Entry 8FPS (electron microscopy, 2.38 A resolution); this record covers chains A and H of the 8 polymer chains in the assembly.

# Chain A
Protein: Glutamate receptor 2
From: Rattus norvegicus
Notes: fragment: DYKDDDDK near the C-terminal is a FLAG epitope tag used for purification
UniProt: P19491 (GRIA2_RAT), isoform P19491-2; the construct has insertions or renumbered stretches relative to UniProt, so the offset changes along the chain: -20 to 847 = UniProt 1-868; 854-868 = UniProt 869-883
Chain sequence (889 residues; each row starts with the number of its first residue; numbers below 1 keep their minus sign (Met-20 is residue -20)):
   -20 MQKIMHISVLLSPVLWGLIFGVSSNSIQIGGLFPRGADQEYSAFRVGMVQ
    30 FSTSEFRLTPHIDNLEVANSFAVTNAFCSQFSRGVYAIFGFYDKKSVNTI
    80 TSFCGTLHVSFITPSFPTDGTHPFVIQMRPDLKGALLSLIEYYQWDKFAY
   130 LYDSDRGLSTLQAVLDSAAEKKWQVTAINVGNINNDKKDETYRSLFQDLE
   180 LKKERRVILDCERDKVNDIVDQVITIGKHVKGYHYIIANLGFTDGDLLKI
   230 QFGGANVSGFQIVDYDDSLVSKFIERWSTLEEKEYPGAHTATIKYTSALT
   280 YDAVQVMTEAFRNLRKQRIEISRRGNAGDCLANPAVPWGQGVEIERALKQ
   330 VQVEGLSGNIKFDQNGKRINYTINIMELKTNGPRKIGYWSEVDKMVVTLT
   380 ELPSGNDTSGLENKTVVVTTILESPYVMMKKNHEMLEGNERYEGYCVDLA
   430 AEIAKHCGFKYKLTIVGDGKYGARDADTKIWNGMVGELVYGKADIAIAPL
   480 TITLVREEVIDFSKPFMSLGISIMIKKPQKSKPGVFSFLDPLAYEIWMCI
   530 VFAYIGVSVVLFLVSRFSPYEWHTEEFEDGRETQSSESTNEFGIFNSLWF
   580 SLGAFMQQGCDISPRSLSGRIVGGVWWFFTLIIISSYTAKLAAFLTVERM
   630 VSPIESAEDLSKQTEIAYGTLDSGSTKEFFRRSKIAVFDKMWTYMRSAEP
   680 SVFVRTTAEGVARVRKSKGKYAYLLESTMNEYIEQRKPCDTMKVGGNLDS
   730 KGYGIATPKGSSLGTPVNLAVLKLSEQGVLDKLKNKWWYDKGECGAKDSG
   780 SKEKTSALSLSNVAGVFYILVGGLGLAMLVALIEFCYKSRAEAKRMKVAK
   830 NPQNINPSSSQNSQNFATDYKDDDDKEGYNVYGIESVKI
Unresolved in the structure: -20 to 510, 553-565, 627-783, 827-868
Sequence notes: engineered mutation Lys619 (Asn640 in P19491); insertion (848-853); conflict Asp854 (Tyr869 in P19491)
UniProt features mapped onto this chain:
  - region: Ala846, Thr847, Lys855 to Gly862 (Required for interaction with IQSEC1)
  - binding site (L-glutamate): Pro478, Thr480, Arg485, Ser654, Thr655, Glu705
  - site: Arg453 (Interaction with the cone snail toxin Con-ikot-ikot), Ile633 (Crucial to convey clamshell closure to channel opening), Arg660 (Interaction with the cone snail toxin Con-ikot-ikot), Lys752 (Interaction with the cone snail toxin Con-ikot-ikot)
  - modified residue: Ser662 (Phosphoserine), Ser696 (Phosphoserine), Ser839 (Phosphoserine), Ser842 (Phosphoserine), Tyr861 (Phosphotyrosine), Ser865 (Phosphoserine)
  - lipidation (S-palmitoyl cysteine): Cys589, Cys815
  - glycosylation (N-linked (GlcNAc...) asparagine): Asn235, Asn349, Asn385, Asn392

# Chain H
Protein: Voltage-dependent calcium channel gamma-2 subunit
From: Mus musculus
UniProt: O88602 (CCG2_MOUSE); numbering as in UniProt (aligned over 1-323)
Chain sequence (336 residues; each row starts with the number of its first residue):
     1 MGLFDRGVQMLLTTVGAFAAFSLMTIAVGTDYWLYSRGVCKTKSVSENET
    51 SEENEEVMTHSGLWRTCCLEGNFKGLCKQIDHFPEDADYEADTAEYFLRA
   101 VRASSIFPILSVILLFMGGLCIAASEFYKTRHNIILSAGIFFVSAGLSNI
   151 IGIIVYISANAGDPSKSDSKKNSYSYGWSFYFGALSFIIAEMVGVLAVHM
   201 FIDRHKQLRATARATDYLQASAITRIPSYRYRYQRRSRSSSRSTEPSHSR
   251 DASPVGVKGFNTLPSTEISMYTLSRDPLKAATTPTATYNSDRDNSFLQVH
   301 NCIQKDSKDSLHANTANRRTTPVGGRGGTETSQAPA
Unresolved in the structure: 1-4, 43-55, 163-171, 213-336
Sequence notes: engineered mutation Glu52 (Lys in O88602), Glu53 (Lys in O88602); expression tag (324-336)
Disulfide bonds: Cys40-Cys68, Cys67-Cys77
UniProt features mapped onto this chain:
  - modified residue: Ser253 (Phosphoserine), Tyr271 (Phosphotyrosine), Thr321 (Phosphothreonine)
  - glycosylation: Asn48 (N-linked (GlcNAc...) asparagine)
  - mutagenesis: Thr321 (T321A: Abolishes phosphorylation; T321D/E: No interaction with DLG1 and DLG4), Val323 (V323A: No interaction with DLG1 and DLG4)

# Chain A / chain H interface
Contacting residue pairs (16):
  Lys511(A) - Asp92(H)  salt bridge
  Leu789(A) - Ile157(H)  hydrophobic
  Ser790(A) - Ser158(H)
  Ser790(A) - Ala161(H)
  Ala793(A) - Ile154(H)  hydrophobic
  Ala793(A) - Ser158(H)
  Phe796(A) - Ile154(H)  hydrophobic
  Tyr797(A) - Ile151(H)  hydrophobic
  Tyr797(A) - Ile154(H)  hydrophobic
  Tyr797(A) - Val155(H)
  Val800(A) - Ile150(H)  hydrophobic
  Val800(A) - Ile151(H)  hydrophobic
  Met807(A) - Val143(H)  hydrophobic
  Met807(A) - Leu147(H)  hydrophobic
  Phe814(A) - Asn133(H)
  Phe814(A) - Leu136(H)  hydrophobic
Other interface residues (no listed pair), chain A (11 interface residues in all): Leu803, Leu811
Other interface residues (no listed pair), chain H (16 interface residues in all): Leu98, Ile140, Ser144, Phe201

# In short
11 residues of chain A face 16 of chain H across their interface; the contacts include 1 salt bridge. Its one
salt-bridged contact is Lys511(A)-Asp92(H). From UniProt: 6 L-glutamate-binding residues on chain A; 2
mutagenesis sites on chain H.
Chain A is Glutamate receptor 2 (Rattus norvegicus) and chain H is Voltage-dependent calcium channel gamma-2
subunit (Mus musculus); the structure, GluA2 flip Q isoform N619K mutant of AMPA receptor in complex with
gain-of-function TARP gamma-2, with ..., was determined by electron microscopy, deposited together with 8FP4,
8FP9, 8FPG, 8FQ1, 8FQ5, 8FQB and 8FQF.
